1M1K - chains A and R of the 30 polymer chains in the assembly; structure by X-ray diffraction, 3.20 A resolution.

Chain A:
Molecule: 23S RRNA
From: Haloarcula marismortui
Sequence (2922 nucleotides; numbered 2 to 2923; the number before each row is that of its first residue):
     2 UUGGCUACUAUGCCAGCUGGUGGAUUGCUCGGCUCAGGCGCUGAUGAAGG
    52 ACGUGCCAAGCUGCGAUAAGCCAUGGGGAGCCGCACGGAGGCGAAGAACC
   102 AUGGAUUUCCGAAUGAGAAUCUCUCUAACAAUUGCUUCGCGCAAUGAGGA
   152 ACCCCGAGAACUGAAACAUCUCAGUAUCGGGAGGAACAGAAAACGCAAUG
   202 UGAUGUCGUUAGUAACCGCGAGUGAACGCGAUACAGCCCAAACCGAAGCC
   252 CUCACGGGCAAUGUGGUGUCAGGGCUACCUCUCAUCAGCCGACCGUCUCG
   302 ACGAAGUCUCUUGGAACAGAGCGUGAUACAGGGUGACAACCCCGUACUCG
   352 AGACCAGUACGACGUGCGGUAGUGCCAGAGUAGCGGGGGUUGGAUAUCCC
   402 UCGCGAAUAACGCAGGCAUCGACUGCGAAGGCUAAACACAACCUGAGACC
   452 GAUAGUGAACAAGUAGUGUGAACGAACGCUGCAAAGUACCCUCAGAAGGG
   502 AGGCGAAAUAGAGCAUGAAAUCAGUUGGCGAUCGAGCGACAGGGCAUACA
   552 AGGUCCCUCGACGAAUGACCGACGCGCGAGCGUCCAGUAAGACUCACGGG
   602 AAGCCGAUGUUCUGUCGUACGUUUUGAAAAACGAGCCAGGGAGUGUGUCU
   652 GCAUGGCAAGUCUAACCGGAGUAUCCGGGGAGGCACAGGGAAACCGACAU
   702 GGCCGCAGGGCUUUGCCCGAGGGCCGCCGUCUUCAAGGGCGGGGAGCCAU
   752 GUGGACACGACCCGAAUCCGGACGAUCUACGCAUGGACAAGAUGAAGCGU
   802 GCCGAAAGGCACGUGGAAGUCUGUUAGAGUUGGUGUCCUACAAUACCCUC
   852 UCGUGAUCUAUGUGUAGGGGUGAAAGGCCCAUCGAGUCCGGCAACAGCUG
   902 GUUCCAAUCGAAACAUGUCGAAGCAUGACCUCCGCCGAGGUAGUCUGUGA
   952 GGUAGAGCGACCGAUUGGUGUGUCCGCCUCCGAGAGGAGUCGGCACACCU
  1002 GUCAAACUCCAAACUUACAGACGCCGUUUGACGCGGGGAUUCCGGUGCGC
  1052 GGGGUAAGCCUGUGUACCAGGAGGGGAACAACCCAGAGAUAGGUUAAGGU
  1102 CCCCAAGUGUGGAUUAAGUGUAAUCCUCUGAAGGUGGUCUCGAGCCCUAG
  1152 ACAGCCGGGAGGUGAGCUUAGAAGCAGCUACCCUCUAAGAAAAGCGUAAC
  1202 AGCUUACCGGCCGAGGUUUGAGGCGCCCAAAAUGAUCGGGACUCAAAUCC
  1252 ACCACCGAGACCUGUCCGUACCACUCAUACUGGUAAUCGAGUAGAUUGGC
  1302 GCUCUAAUUGGAUGGAAGUAGGGGUGAAAACUCCUAUGGACCGAUUAGUG
  1352 ACGAAAAUCCUGGCCAUAGUAGCAGCGAUAGUCGGGUGAGAACCCCGACG
  1402 GCCUAAUGGAUAAGGGUUCCUCAGCACUGCUGAUCAGCUGAGGGUUAGCC
  1452 GGUCCUAAGUCAUACCGCAACUCGACUAUGACGAAAUGGGAAACGGGUUA
  1502 AUAUUCCCGUGCCACUAUGCAGUGAAAGUUGACGCCCUGGGGUCGAUCAC
  1552 GCUGGGCAUUCGCCCAGUCGAACCGUCCAACUCCGUGGAAGCCGUAAUGG
  1602 CAGGAAGCGGACGAACGGCGGCAUAGGGAAACGUGAUUCAACCUGGGGCC
  1652 CAUGAAAAGACGAGCAUAGUGUCCGUACCGAGAACCGACACAGGUGUCCA
  1702 UGGCGGCGAAAGCCAAGGCCUGUCGGGAGCAACCAACGUUAGGGAAUUCG
  1752 GCAAGUUAGUCCCGUACCUUCGGAAGAAGGGAUGCCUGCUCCGGAACGGA
  1802 GCAGGUCGCAGUGACUCGGAAGCUCGGACUGUCUAGUAACAACAUAGGUG
  1852 ACCGCAAAUCCGCAAGGACUCGUACGGUCACUGAAUCCUGCCCAGUGCAG
  1902 GUAUCUGAACACCUCGUACAAGAGGACGAAGGACCUGUCAACGGCGGGGG
  1952 UAACUAUGACCCUCUUAAGGUAGCGUAGUACCUUGCCGCAUCAGUAGCGG
  2002 CUUGCAUGAAUGGAUUAACCAGAGCUUCACUGUCCCAACGUUGGGCCCGG
  2052 UGAACUGUACAUUCCAGUGCGGAGUCUGGAGACACCCAGGGGGAAGCGAA
  2102 GACCCUAUGGAGCUUUACUGCAGGCUGUCGCUGAGACGUGGUCGCCGAUG
  2152 UGCAGCAUAGGUAGGAGACACUACACAGGUACCCGCGCUAGCGGGCCACC
  2202 GAGUCAACAGUGAAAUACUACCCGUCGGUGACUGCGACUCUCACUCCGGG
  2252 AGGAGGACACCGAUAGCCGGGCAGUUUGACUGGGGCGGUACGCGCUCGAA
  2302 AAGAUAUCGAGCGCGCCCUAUGGCUAUCUCAGCCGGGACAGAGACCCGGC
  2352 GAAGAGUGCAAGAGCAAAAGAUAGCUUGACAGUGUUCUUCCCAACGAGGA
  2402 ACGCUGACGCGAAAGCGUGGUCUAGCGAACCAAUUAGCCUGCUUGAUGCG
  2452 GGCAAUUGAUGACAGAAAAGCUACCCUAGGGAUAACAGAGUCGUCACUCG
  2502 CAAGAGCACAUAUCGACCGAGUGGCUUGCUACCUCGAUGUCGGUUCCCUC
  2552 CAUCCUGCCCGUGCAGAAGCGGGCAAGGGUGAGGUUGUUCGCCUAUUAAA
  2602 GGAGGUCGUGAGCUGGGUUUAGACCGUCGUGAGACAGGUCGGCUGCUAUC
  2652 UACUGGGUGUGUAAUGGUGUCUGACAAGAACGACCGUAUAGUACGAGAGG
  2702 AACUACGGUUGGUGGCCACUGGUGUACCGGUUGUUCGAGAGAGCACGUGC
  2752 CGGGUAGCCACGCCACACGGGGUAAGAGCUGAACGCAUCUAAGCUCGAAA
  2802 CCCACUUGGAAAAGAGACACCGCCGAGGUCCCGCGUACAAGACGCGGUCG
  2852 AUAGACUCGGGGUGUGCGCGUCGAGGUAACGAGACGUUAAGCCCACGAGC
  2902 ACUAACAGACCAAAGCCAUCAU
Unresolved in the structure: 2-9, 126-127, 715, 971-998, 1560, 1952-1963, 2137-2236, 2339-2343, 2665-2666, 2915-2923
Sequence notes: conflict C560 (U3155 in 3377779)
Metal / ion sites: Mg2+ site 1 near G28 (its only coordinating residue here); Na+ site 1 near C40 (its only coordinating residue here); Na+ site 2: G56, A59, A60, G61; Na+ site 3: G66, U108; Mg2+ site 2 near U115 (its only coordinating residue here); Na+ site 4: C141, G142; Na+ site 5 near U146 (its only coordinating residue here); Mg2+ site 3: C162, U2276; K+ site 1: C162, U163, U172; Mg2+ site 4: A165, A167, C168; Na+ site 6: A165, A166, A167; Mg2+ site 5: A166, G219; 63 more Na+ sites not listed; 98 more Mg2+ sites not listed; 1 more K+ sites not listed
Residues lining bound ligands: azithromycin (ZIT): C839, G2099, A2100, A2103, A2538, G2540, U2645, G2646

Chain R:
Name: Ribosomal protein L21E
From: Haloarcula marismortui
UniProt: P12734 (RL21_HALMA); residue numbers follow UniProt; this construct covers 1-95
Amino-acid sequence (95 residues; numbered 1 to 95; the number before each row is that of its first residue):
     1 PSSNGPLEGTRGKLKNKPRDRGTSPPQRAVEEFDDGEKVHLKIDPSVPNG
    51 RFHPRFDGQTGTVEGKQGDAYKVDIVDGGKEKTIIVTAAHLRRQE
Metal / ion sites: Na+: Asp-20, Gly-22, Ser-24, Ser-46

How chain A and chain R interact:
Residue-residue contacts - 111 pairs, chain A then chain R:
  G948(A) / Gln-94(R)  base contact
  G948(A) / Glu-95(R)  hydrogen bond to the sugar
  U949(A) / His-40(R)  hydrogen bond to the base
  U949(A) / Gln-94(R)  hydrogen bond to the base
  U949(A) / Glu-95(R)  hydrogen bond to the sugar
  G950(A) / His-40(R)  sugar contact
  G950(A) / Gly-58(R)  hydrogen bond to the base
  A951(A) / Lys-42(R)  phosphate contact
  A951(A) / Asp-57(R)  sugar contact
  A951(A) / Gly-58(R)  sugar contact
  G952(A) / Lys-42(R)  phosphate contact
  G953(A) / Gly-12(R)  phosphate contact
  G953(A) / Lys-13(R)  hydrogen bond to the phosphate
  G953(A) / Lys-17(R)  base contact
  A1007(A) / Arg-11(R)  phosphate contact
  C1008(A) / Arg-11(R)  salt bridge to the phosphate
  U1009(A) / Lys-15(R)  salt bridge to the phosphate
  C1010(A) / Pro-18(R)  phosphate contact
  A1018(A) / Gly-58(R)  sugar contact
  A1018(A) / Gln-59(R)  hydrogen bond to the sugar
  A1018(A) / Thr-60(R)  hydrogen bond to the sugar
  C1019(A) / Lys-38(R)  hydrogen bond to the phosphate
  C1019(A) / Thr-60(R)  sugar contact
  C1019(A) / Gln-94(R)  hydrogen bond to the base
  A1020(A) / Lys-38(R)  salt bridge to the phosphate
  G2295(A) / Ser-3(R)  base contact
  G2295(A) / Asn-4(R)  hydrogen bond to the phosphate
  G2295(A) / Gly-5(R)  hydrogen bond to the phosphate
  C2296(A) / Ser-2(R)  hydrogen bond to the base
  C2296(A) / Ser-3(R)  hydrogen bond to the phosphate
  C2296(A) / Asn-4(R)  phosphate contact
  C2296(A) / Gly-5(R)  hydrogen bond to the phosphate
  C2296(A) / Pro-6(R)  phosphate contact
  C2296(A) / Leu-7(R)  hydrogen bond to the phosphate
  C2296(A) / Glu-8(R)  hydrogen bond to the phosphate
  U2297(A) / Ser-2(R)  hydrogen bond to the base
  U2297(A) / Leu-7(R)  phosphate contact
  U2297(A) / Glu-8(R)  phosphate contact
  U2297(A) / Gly-9(R)  hydrogen bond to the phosphate
  U2297(A) / Thr-10(R)  hydrogen bond to the phosphate
  U2297(A) / Arg-11(R)  hydrogen bond to the sugar
  C2298(A) / Ser-2(R)  hydrogen bond to the base
  C2298(A) / Arg-11(R)  salt bridge to the phosphate
  G2299(A) / Pro-1(R)  base contact
  G2299(A) / Ser-2(R)  base contact
  A2300(A) / Pro-1(R)  base contact
  A2303(A) / Asp-57(R)  sugar contact
  G2304(A) / Lys-13(R)  salt bridge to the phosphate
  G2304(A) / Arg-55(R)  phosphate contact
  A2305(A) / Arg-55(R)  salt bridge to the phosphate
  U2306(A) / Pro-1(R)  phosphate contact
  A2307(A) / Pro-1(R)  phosphate contact
  A2353(A) / Arg-21(R)  hydrogen bond to the base
  A2354(A) / Arg-21(R)  salt bridge to the phosphate
  G2363(A) / Leu-7(R)  base contact
  G2363(A) / Arg-11(R)  hydrogen bond to the phosphate
  A2364(A) / Arg-11(R)  salt bridge to the phosphate
  A2364(A) / Leu-14(R)  hydrogen bond to the sugar
  A2364(A) / Lys-15(R)  phosphate contact
  G2365(A) / Leu-14(R)  sugar contact
  G2365(A) / Lys-15(R)  phosphate contact
  G2365(A) / Asn-16(R)  hydrogen bond to the phosphate
  G2365(A) / Pro-45(R)  sugar contact
  G2365(A) / Ser-46(R)  phosphate contact
  C2366(A) / Arg-21(R)  phosphate contact
  C2366(A) / Gly-22(R)  hydrogen bond to the phosphate
  C2366(A) / Thr-23(R)  phosphate contact
  C2366(A) / Ser-46(R)  hydrogen bond to the phosphate
  A2367(A) / Gly-22(R)  phosphate contact
  A2367(A) / Thr-23(R)  hydrogen bond to the phosphate
  A2370(A) / Ser-46(R)  hydrogen bond to the base
  A2370(A) / Pro-48(R)  base contact
  G2385(A) / Gln-67(R)  base contact
  U2386(A) / Gln-67(R)  hydrogen bond to the base
  U2387(A) / Thr-83(R)  hydrogen bond to the sugar
  C2388(A) / His-53(R)  sugar contact
  C2388(A) / Phe-56(R)  phosphate contact
  C2388(A) / Lys-82(R)  phosphate contact
  C2388(A) / Thr-83(R)  hydrogen bond to the phosphate
  U2389(A) / His-53(R)  sugar contact
  U2389(A) / Arg-55(R)  phosphate contact
  U2389(A) / Phe-56(R)  phosphate contact
  U2389(A) / Lys-82(R)  salt bridge to the phosphate
  U2390(A) / Asn-4(R)  sugar contact
  U2390(A) / Arg-55(R)  salt bridge to the phosphate
  C2392(A) / Arg-55(R)  hydrogen bond to the sugar
  C2392(A) / Asp-77(R)  hydrogen bond to the sugar
  C2392(A) / Lys-82(R)  hydrogen bond to the phosphate
  C2393(A) / Asp-77(R)  phosphate contact
  C2393(A) / Gly-78(R)  sugar contact
  C2393(A) / Gly-79(R)  hydrogen bond to the phosphate
  C2393(A) / Lys-80(R)  salt bridge to the phosphate
  C2393(A) / Lys-82(R)  salt bridge to the phosphate
  A2394(A) / Gly-79(R)  phosphate contact
  A2394(A) / Lys-80(R)  hydrogen bond to the phosphate
  A2395(A) / Lys-80(R)  salt bridge to the phosphate
  A2402(A) / Gly-50(R)  phosphate contact
  A2402(A) / Arg-51(R)  sugar contact
  C2403(A) / Asn-49(R)  phosphate contact
  C2403(A) / Gly-50(R)  hydrogen bond to the phosphate
  C2403(A) / Gln-67(R)  hydrogen bond to the base
  C2403(A) / Ala-70(R)  phosphate contact
  C2403(A) / Ile-85(R)  sugar contact
  G2404(A) / Gln-67(R)  phosphate contact
  G2404(A) / Gly-68(R)  phosphate contact
  G2404(A) / Asp-69(R)  hydrogen bond to the phosphate
  G2404(A) / Ala-70(R)  phosphate contact
  C2423(A) / Leu-7(R)  base contact
  U2424(A) / Gly-5(R)  sugar contact
  U2424(A) / Pro-6(R)  phosphate contact
  U2424(A) / Leu-7(R)  sugar contact
Also at the interface, not in a pair above, chain A (53 interface residues in all): C1011, G2310, A2311, C2391, U2422, A2425
Also at the interface, not in a pair above, chain R (54 interface residues in all): Lys-72, Val-76, Ile-84, Arg-93

Overview:
53 residues of chain A face 54 of chain R across their interface; the contacts include 41 hydrogen bonds and
13 salt bridges. Polar pairs include U949(A)/His-40(R), U949(A)/Gln-94(R) and G950(A)/Gly-58(R). Bound to
chain A: azithromycin. G56(A), A59(A), A60(A) and G61(A) coordinate Na+ site 2.
Chain A is 23S RRNA and chain R is Ribosomal protein L21E, both from Haloarcula marismortui; the structure,
Co-crystal structure of azithromycin bound to the 50S ribosomal subunit of Haloarcula marismortui, was
determined by X-ray diffraction, deposited together with 1K8A, 1K9M and 1KD1.
